7M6B - chain B; structure by X-ray diffraction, 1.90 A resolution.

== Chain B ==
Protein: Site-specific DNA-methyltransferase (adenine-specific)
From: Caldicellulosiruptor bescii (strain ATCC BAA-1888 / DSM 6725 / Z-1320)
Notes: EC 2.1.1.72
Reference sequence: B9MNH4 (B9MNH4_CALBD); residue numbers follow UniProt; this construct covers 1-279
Sequence (287 residues; each row starts with the number of its first residue):
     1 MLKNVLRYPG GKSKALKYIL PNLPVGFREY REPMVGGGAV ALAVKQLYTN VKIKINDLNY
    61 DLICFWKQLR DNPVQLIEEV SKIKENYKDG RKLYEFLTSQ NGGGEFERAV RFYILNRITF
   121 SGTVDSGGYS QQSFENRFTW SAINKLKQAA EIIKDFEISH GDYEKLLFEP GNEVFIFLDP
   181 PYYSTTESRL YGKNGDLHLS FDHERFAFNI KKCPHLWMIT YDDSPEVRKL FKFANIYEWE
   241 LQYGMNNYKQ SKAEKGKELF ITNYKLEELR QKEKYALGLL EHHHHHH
Disordered / not traced: 185-198, 239-256, 267-287
Construct notes: expression tag (280-287)
Residues lining bound ligands: S-adenosylhomocysteine / S-adenosylmethionine: Tyr-8, Gly-10, Gly-11, Lys-12, Glu-32, Pro-33, Met-34, Val-35, Gly-36, Gly-37, Gly-38, Ala-39, Asn-56, Asp-57, Leu-58, Asn-59, Leu-62, Gly-161, Asp-162, Tyr-163, Phe-177, Asp-179, Pro-180, Pro-181, Phe-201, Arg-205
What the authors report for this chain:
  - catalytic residues: Asp-179, Tyr-182 (by similarity / conservation)

== Summary ==
Chain B binds S-adenosylhomocysteine / S-adenosylmethionine. From the paper: catalytic residues Asp-179 and
Tyr-182.
Chain B is Site-specific DNA-methyltransferase (adenine-specific) (Caldicellulosiruptor bescii (strain ATCC
BAA-1888 / DSM 6725 / Z-1320)); the structure, The Crystal Structure of Mcbe1, was determined by X-ray
diffraction (same publication as 7OC9).
